6B44 - chains E and N of the 12 polymer chains in the assembly; structure by electron microscopy, 2.90 A resolution.

[Chain E]
Molecule: CRISPR-associated protein Csy3
From: Pseudomonas aeruginosa (strain UCBPP-PA14)
Reference sequence: Q02MM1 (CSY3_PSEAB); residues 1-342 here = UniProt positions 1-342
Chain sequence (344 residues; row label = number of the first residue in the row; numbers below 1 keep their minus sign (Met-1 is residue -1)):
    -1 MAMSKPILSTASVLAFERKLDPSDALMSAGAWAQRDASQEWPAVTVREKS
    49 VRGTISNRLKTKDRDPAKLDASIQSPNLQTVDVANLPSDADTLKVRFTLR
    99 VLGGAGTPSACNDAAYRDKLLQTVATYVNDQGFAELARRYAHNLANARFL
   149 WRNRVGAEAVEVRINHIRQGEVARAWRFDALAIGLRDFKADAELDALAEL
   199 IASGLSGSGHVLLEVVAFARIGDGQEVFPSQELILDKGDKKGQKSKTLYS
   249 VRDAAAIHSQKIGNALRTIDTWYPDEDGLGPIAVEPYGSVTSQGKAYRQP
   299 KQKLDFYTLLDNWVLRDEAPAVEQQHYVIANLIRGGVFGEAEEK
Not modelled in the structure: -1 to 4, 339-342
Sequence notes: initiating methionine (-1); expression tag (0)

[Chain N]
Molecule: Target DNA strand
Sequence (49 nucleotides; numbered 1 to 49; the number before each row is that of its first residue):
     1 CAGGTAGACGCGGACATCAAGCCCGCCGTGAAGGTGATGACTGCACAGA
Not modelled in the structure: 1-2, 44-49

[Chain E / chain N interface]
Contacting residue pairs - 21 pairs, chain E then chain N:
  Ser10(E) with DC18(N), sugar contact; DA19(N), sugar contact
  Val11(E) with DC18(N), base contact; DA19(N), base contact
  Thr52(E) with DG10(N), hydrogen bond to the base
  Asn55(E) with DG10(N), sugar contact; DC11(N), hydrogen bond to the sugar
  Ser73(E) with DA8(N), hydrogen bond to the phosphate
  Pro74(E) with DA8(N), base contact
  Asn75(E) with DC9(N), sugar contact; DG10(N), hydrogen bond to the base
  Leu76(E) with DA8(N), base contact; DC9(N), base contact
  Gln77(E) with DC9(N), hydrogen bond to the phosphate; DG10(N), base contact
  Leu233(E) with DA14(N), base contact
  Asp234(E) with DC15(N), base contact
  Ser243(E) with DC11(N), base contact
  Val335(E) with DT17(N), base contact
  Glu338(E) with DC18(N), sugar contact; DA19(N), phosphate contact
Also at the interface, not in a pair above, chain E (17 interface residues in all): Ser54, Lys58, Lys239
Also at the interface, not in a pair above, chain N (10 interface residues in all): DG12

[In short]
Chain E and chain N form an interface of 17 and 10 residues respectively; the contacts include 5 hydrogen
bonds. Polar contacts include Thr52(E)-DG10(N), Asn75(E)-DG10(N) and Asn55(E)-DC11(N).
Here chain E is CRISPR-associated protein Csy3 (Pseudomonas aeruginosa (strain UCBPP-PA14)) and chain N is
Target DNA strand. Entry 6B44 (Cryo-EM structure of Type I-F CRISPR crRNA-guided Csy surveillance complex with
bound target dsDNA) was determined by electron microscopy together with 6B45, 6B46, 6B47 and 6B48 from the
same study.
